5FHS - chains A and B of the 28 polymer chains in the assembly; structure by X-ray diffraction, 2.70 A resolution.

Chain A:
Protein: Proteasome subunit alpha type-2
Organism: Saccharomyces cerevisiae (strain ATCC 204508 / S288c)
Notes: EC 3.4.25.1
Reference sequence: P23639 (PSA2_YEAST); residue numbers follow UniProt; this construct covers 1-250
Chain sequence (250 residues; row label = number of the first residue in the row):
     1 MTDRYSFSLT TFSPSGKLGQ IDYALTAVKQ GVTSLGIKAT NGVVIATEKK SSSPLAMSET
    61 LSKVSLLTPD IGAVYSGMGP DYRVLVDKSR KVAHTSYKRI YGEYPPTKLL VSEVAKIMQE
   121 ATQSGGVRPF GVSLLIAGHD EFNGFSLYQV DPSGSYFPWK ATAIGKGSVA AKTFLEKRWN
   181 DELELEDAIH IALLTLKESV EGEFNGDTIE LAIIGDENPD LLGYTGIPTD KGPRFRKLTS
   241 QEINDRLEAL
Swiss-Prot annotation at these positions:
  - cross-link: K108 (Glycyl lysine isopeptide (Lys-Gly) (interchain with G-Cter in ubiquitin))

Chain B:
Protein: Proteasome subunit alpha type-3
Organism: Saccharomyces cerevisiae (strain ATCC 204508 / S288c)
Notes: EC 3.4.25.1
Reference sequence: P23638 (PSA3_YEAST); residues 0-257 here correspond to UniProt positions 1-258 (UniProt number = residue number + 1)
Chain sequence (258 residues; numbered 0 to 257; the number before each row is that of its first residue; numbering starts at 0):
     0 MGSRRYDSRT TIFSPEGRLY QVEYALESIS HAGTAIGIMA SDGIVLAAER KVTSTLLEQD
    60 TSTEKLYKLN DKIAVAVAGL TADAEILINT ARIHAQNYLK TYNEDIPVEI LVRRLSDIKQ
   120 GYTQHGGLRP FGVSFIYAGY DDRYGYQLYT SNPSGNYTGW KAISVGANTS AAQTLLQMDY
   180 KDDMKVDDAI ELALKTLSKT TDSSALTYDR LEFATIRKGA NDGEVYQKIF KPQEIKDILV
   240 KTGITKKDED EEADEDMK
Not modelled in the structure: 0, 245-257
Swiss-Prot annotation at these positions:
  - cross-link (Glycyl lysine isopeptide (Lys-Gly)): K99 (interchain with G-Cter in ubiquitin), K198 (interchain with G-Cter in ubiquitin), K230 (interchain with G-Cter in ubiquitin)

Chain A / chain B interface:
Contacting residue pairs (57):
  R4(A) - S2(B)  hydrogen bond (backbone-side chain)
  Y5(A) - S2(B)
  Y5(A) - Y5(B)
  S6(A) - G125(B)
  S6(A) - L127(B)
  F7(A) - S2(B)
  F7(A) - Y5(B)
  F7(A) - D6(B)
  F7(A) - G126(B)
  S8(A) - G126(B)  hydrogen bond (backbone-backbone)
  S8(A) - L127(B)
  S8(A) - R128(B)  hydrogen bond (side chain-backbone)
  T10(A) - R128(B)
  T11(A) - S7(B)
  T11(A) - T9(B)
  T11(A) - Q20(B)
  F12(A) - Q20(B)
  F12(A) - Y23(B)
  F12(A) - R128(B)
  F12(A) - P129(B)
  F12(A) - G131(B)
  S13(A) - Y23(B)
  P14(A) - Y23(B)  hydrophobic
  P14(A) - E26(B)
  S15(A) - E26(B)
  S15(A) - H30(B)
  G16(A) - Y23(B)
  G16(A) - S27(B)  hydrogen bond (backbone-side chain)
  K38(A) - E57(B)  salt bridge
  S112(A) - E84(B)
  K116(A) - I85(B)
  Q119(A) - A81(B)
  Q119(A) - D82(B)  hydrogen bond
  Q119(A) - I85(B)
  Q119(A) - R128(B)
  T122(A) - R128(B)  hydrogen bond (backbone-side chain)
  Q123(A) - Y121(B)
  Q123(A) - L127(B)
  Q123(A) - R128(B)  hydrogen bond (side chain-backbone)
  Q123(A) - F130(B)
  G125(A) - L127(B)
  S153(A) - A81(B)
  G154(A) - A81(B)
  S155(A) - A81(B)
  Y156(A) - E84(B)  hydrogen bond
  P158(A) - L56(B)
  P158(A) - E57(B)  hydrogen bond (backbone-backbone)
  P158(A) - T60(B)
  P158(A) - S61(B)
  W159(A) - L55(B)
  W159(A) - L56(B)
  K160(A) - L55(B)  hydrogen bond (backbone-backbone)
  K160(A) - E57(B)
  A161(A) - L55(B)
  L175(A) - L55(B)
  E176(A) - T54(B)
  E176(A) - L55(B)
Other interface residues (no listed pair), chain A (34 interface residues in all): L18, S124, Y148, F157, K172
Other interface residues (no listed pair), chain B (32 interface residues in all): A24, S53, L79, T80

Summary:
34 residues of chain A face 32 of chain B across their interface; the contacts include 10 hydrogen bonds and 1
salt bridge. Polar contacts include K38(A)-E57(B), R4(A)-S2(B) and S8(A)-R128(B).
Chain A is Proteasome subunit alpha type-2 and chain B is Proteasome subunit alpha type-3, both from
Saccharomyces cerevisiae (strain ATCC 204508 / S288c); the structure, Yeast 20S proteasome beta5-K33A mutant
(propeptide expressed in trans) in complex with Carfilzomib, was determined by X-ray diffraction, deposited
together with 5CZ4, 5CZ5, 5CZ6, 5CZ7, 5CZ8, 5CZ9 and 16 further entries.
